PDB entry 1PDY | X-ray diffraction, 2.40 A resolution | chain A

# Chain A
Molecule: Enolase
Source organism: Homarus gammarus
Notes: EC 4.2.1.11
UniProtKB: P56252 (ENO_HOMGA); residues 1-433 here = UniProt positions 1-433
Sequence (434 residues; each row starts with the number of its first residue; numbering starts at 0):
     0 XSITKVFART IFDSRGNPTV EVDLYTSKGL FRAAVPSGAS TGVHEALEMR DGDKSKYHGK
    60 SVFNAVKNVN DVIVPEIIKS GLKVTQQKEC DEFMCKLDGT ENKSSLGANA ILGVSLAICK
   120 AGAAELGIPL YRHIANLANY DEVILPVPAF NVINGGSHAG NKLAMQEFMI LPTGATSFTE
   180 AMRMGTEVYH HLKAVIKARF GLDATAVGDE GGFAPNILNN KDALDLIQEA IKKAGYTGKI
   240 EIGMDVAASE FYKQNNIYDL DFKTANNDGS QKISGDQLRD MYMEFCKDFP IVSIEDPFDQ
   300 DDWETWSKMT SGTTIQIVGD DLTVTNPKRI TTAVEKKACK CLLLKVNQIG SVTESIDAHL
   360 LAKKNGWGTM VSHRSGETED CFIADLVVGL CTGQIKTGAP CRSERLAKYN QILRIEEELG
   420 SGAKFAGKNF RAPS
Modified residues: ACE (acetyl group) at position 0
UniProt features mapped onto this chain:
  - active site: Glu-209 (Proton donor), Lys-344 (Proton acceptor)
  - binding site ((2R)-2-phosphoglycerate): Ser-36, His-157, Lys-344, Arg-373, Ser-374
  - binding site (Mn(2+)): Asp-244, Glu-294, Asp-319
  - modified residue: Ser-1 (N-acetylserine)

# Overview
Curated annotation (UniProt) lists active-site residues Glu-209 and Lys-344, 5 (2R)-2-phosphoglycerate-binding
residues and 3 Mn2+-binding residues.
Chain A is Enolase (Homarus gammarus); the structure, X-ray structure and catalytic mechanism of lobster
enolase, was determined by X-ray diffraction, deposited together with 1PDZ.
